PDB entry 8S0A | electron microscopy, 3.20 A resolution | chains 3 and 7 of the 8 polymer chains in the assembly

[Chain 3]
Molecule: DNA replication licensing factor MCM3
Organism: Homo sapiens
Notes: EC 3.6.4.12
UniProt: P25205 (MCM3_HUMAN); residue numbers follow UniProt; this construct covers 1-808
Amino-acid sequence (810 residues; numbered -1 to 808; the number before each row is that of its first residue; numbers below 1 keep their minus sign (Gly-1 is residue -1)):
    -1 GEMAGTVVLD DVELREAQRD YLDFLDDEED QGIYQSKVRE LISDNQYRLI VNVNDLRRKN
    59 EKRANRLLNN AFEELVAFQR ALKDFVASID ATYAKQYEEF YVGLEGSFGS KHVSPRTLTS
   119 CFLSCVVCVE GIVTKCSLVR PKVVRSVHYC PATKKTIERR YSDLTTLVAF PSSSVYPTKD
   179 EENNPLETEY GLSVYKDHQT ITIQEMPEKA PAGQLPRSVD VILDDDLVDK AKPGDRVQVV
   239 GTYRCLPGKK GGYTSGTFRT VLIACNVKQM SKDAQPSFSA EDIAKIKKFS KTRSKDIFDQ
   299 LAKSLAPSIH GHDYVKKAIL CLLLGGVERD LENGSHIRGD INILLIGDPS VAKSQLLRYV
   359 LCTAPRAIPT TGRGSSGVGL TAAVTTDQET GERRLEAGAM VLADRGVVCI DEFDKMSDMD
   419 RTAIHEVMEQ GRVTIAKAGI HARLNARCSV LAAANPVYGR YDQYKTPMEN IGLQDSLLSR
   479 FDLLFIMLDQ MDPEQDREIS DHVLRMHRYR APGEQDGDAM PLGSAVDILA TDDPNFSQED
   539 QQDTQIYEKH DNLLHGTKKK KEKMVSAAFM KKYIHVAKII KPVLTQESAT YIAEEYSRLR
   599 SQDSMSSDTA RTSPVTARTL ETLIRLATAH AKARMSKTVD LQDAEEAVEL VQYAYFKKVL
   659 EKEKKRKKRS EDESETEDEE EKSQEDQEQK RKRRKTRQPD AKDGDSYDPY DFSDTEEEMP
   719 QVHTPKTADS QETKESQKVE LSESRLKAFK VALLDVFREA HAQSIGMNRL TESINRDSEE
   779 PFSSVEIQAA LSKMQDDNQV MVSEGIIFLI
Unresolved in the structure: -1 to 9, 161-172, 270-275, 519-541, 660-808
Differences from the reference sequence: expression tag (-1 to 0)
Ion coordination: Mg2+: Ser352 (together with ADP)
Ligand contacts:
  - ADP (adenosine-5'-diphosphate), molecule 1: Ser306, Ile307, His308, Asp346, Pro347, Ser348, Val349, Ala350, Lys351, Ser352, Gln353, His500, Val501
  - ADP, molecule 2: Glu427, Arg478, Ala615, Arg616, Glu619
Swiss-Prot annotation at these positions:
  - motif: Ser477 to Asp480 (Arginine finger)
  - binding site (ADP): Gln353, Leu393, Glu394, Ala395, Ala397
  - binding site (ATP): Ala523, Arg664
  - modified residue: Ala2 (N-acetylalanine), Ser160 (Phosphoserine), Ser275 (Phosphoserine), Lys293 (N6-acetyllysine), Ser535 (Phosphoserine), Lys547 (N6-acetyllysine), Ser611 (Phosphoserine), Ser668 (Phosphoserine), Ser672 (Phosphoserine), Thr674 (Phosphothreonine), Ser681 (Phosphoserine), Tyr708 (Phosphotyrosine), Ser711 (Phosphoserine), Thr713 (Phosphothreonine), Thr722 (Phosphothreonine), Thr725 (Phosphothreonine), Ser728 (Phosphoserine), Ser734 (Phosphoserine)
  - mutagenesis: Ser535 (S535A: 50% reduction in phosphorylation by ATM or ATR)

[Chain 7]
Molecule: DNA replication licensing factor MCM7
Organism: Homo sapiens
Notes: EC 3.6.4.12
UniProt: P33993 (MCM7_HUMAN); numbering as in UniProt (aligned over 1-719)
Amino-acid sequence (719 residues; each row starts with the number of its first residue):
     1 MALKDYALEK EKVKKFLQEF YQDDELGKKQ FKYGNQLVRL AHREQVALYV DLDDVAEDDP
    61 ELVDSICENA RRYAKLFADA VQELLPQYKE REVVNKDVLD VYIEHRLMME QRSRDPGMVR
   121 SPQNQYPAEL MRRFELYFQG PSSNKPRVIR EVRADSVGKL VTVRGIVTRV SEVKPKMVVA
   181 TYTCDQCGAE TYQPIQSPTF MPLIMCPSQE CQTNRSGGRL YLQTRGSRFI KFQEMKMQEH
   241 SDQVPVGNIP RSITVLVEGE NTRIAQPGDH VSVTGIFLPI LRTGFRQVVQ GLLSETYLEA
   301 HRIVKMNKSE DDESGAGELT REELRQIAEE DFYEKLAASI APEIYGHEDV KKALLLLLVG
   361 GVDQSPRGMK IRGNINICLM GDPGVAKSQL LSYIDRLAPR SQYTTGRGSS GVGLTAAVLR
   421 DSVSGELTLE GGALVLADQG VCCIDEFDKM AEADRTAIHE VMEQQTISIA KAGILTTLNA
   481 RCSILAAANP AYGRYNPRRS LEQNIQLPAA LLSRFDLLWL IQDRPDRDND LRLAQHITYV
   541 HQHSRQPPSQ FEPLDMKLMR RYIAMCREKQ PMVPESLADY ITAAYVEMRR EAWASKDATY
   601 TSARTLLAIL RLSTALARLR MVDVVEKEDV NEAIRLMEMS KDSLLGDKGQ TARTQRPADV
   661 IFATVRELVS GGRSVRFSEA EQRCVSRGFT PAQFQAALDE YEELNVWQVN ASRTRITFV
Unresolved in the structure: 1-2, 24-28, 110-124, 282-291, 307-335, 363-371, 491-506, 645-719
Ion coordination: Zn2+: Cys184, Cys187, Cys206, Cys211; Mg2+: Ser388 (together with ADP)
Ligand contacts: ADP (adenosine-5'-diphosphate): Glu343, Ile344, Tyr345, His347, Asp382, Pro383, Gly384, Val385, Ala386, Lys387, Ser388, Gln389, Leu533, Ile537
Swiss-Prot annotation at these positions:
  - motif: Ser513 to Asp516 (Arginine finger)
  - binding site (ATP): Tyr345, Gly384, Ala386, Lys387, Ser388, Asn489, Arg514, Arg604
  - modified residue: Ala2 (N-acetylalanine), Ser121 (Phosphoserine), Ser314 (Phosphoserine), Ser365 (Phosphoserine), Ser500 (Phosphoserine), Ser678 (Phosphoserine)
  - cross-link (Glycyl lysine isopeptide (Lys-Gly)): Lys15 (interchain with G-Cter in SUMO2), Lys28 (interchain with G-Cter in SUMO2)

[Chain 3 / chain 7 interface]
Pairs across the interface (72):
  Arg138(3) - Leu293(7)
  Arg138(3) - Ser294(7)
  Arg138(3) - Glu295(7)
  Pro139(3) - Leu292(7)
  Pro139(3) - Leu293(7)
  Pro139(3) - Ser294(7)  hydrogen bond (backbone-backbone)
  Pro139(3) - Thr296(7)
  Lys140(3) - Leu292(7)
  Val141(3) - Leu292(7)
  Tyr147(3) - Tyr6(7)
  Tyr147(3) - Arg72(7)
  Thr154(3) - Leu3(7)
  Tyr159(3) - Leu292(7)  hydrophobic
  Glu185(3) - Arg72(7)  salt bridge
  Glu185(3) - Lys75(7)  salt bridge
  Glu187(3) - Arg72(7)  salt bridge
  Gly189(3) - Glu68(7)
  Tyr193(3) - Ala154(7)
  Tyr193(3) - Val157(7)  hydrophobic
  Lys194(3) - Ala154(7)
  Asp195(3) - Arg153(7)
  Asp195(3) - Ala154(7)
  His196(3) - Leu293(7)
  Asp227(3) - Arg153(7)  salt bridge
  Asp227(3) - Arg251(7)  salt bridge
  Arg327(3) - His541(7)
  Leu329(3) - Glu343(7)
  Leu329(3) - Ser544(7)
  Asn331(3) - Arg396(7)  hydrogen bond (backbone-side chain)
  Asn331(3) - Met556(7)
  Ser333(3) - Glu343(7)  hydrogen bond
  Ile335(3) - His541(7)
  Glu390(3) - Lys236(7)  salt bridge
  Leu393(3) - Ile249(7)
  Ala395(3) - Ile249(7)
  Asp402(3) - Val246(7)
  Asp402(3) - Gly247(7)  hydrogen bond (side chain-backbone)
  Met417(3) - Arg407(7)
  Glu424(3) - Thr405(7)
  Arg430(3) - Tyr403(7)
  Thr432(3) - Thr405(7)  hydrogen bond
  Thr432(3) - Gly408(7)
  Ile433(3) - Gly408(7)
  Ala434(3) - Gly408(7)  hydrogen bond (backbone-backbone)
  Ala434(3) - Ser409(7)
  Ala434(3) - Gly413(7)
  Ala436(3) - Val412(7)
  Ala436(3) - Ala417(7)  hydrophobic
  Ala436(3) - Leu419(7)
  Ala436(3) - Glu430(7)
  Ile438(3) - Gln238(7)
  His439(3) - Gln238(7)
  Arg441(3) - Ser241(7)
  Arg441(3) - Asp395(7)  salt bridge
  Leu442(3) - Pro250(7)
  Asn443(3) - Ser241(7)  hydrogen bond (side chain-backbone)
  Arg478(3) - Glu446(7)  salt bridge
  Leu582(3) - Gln542(7)  hydrogen bond (backbone-side chain)
  Thr583(3) - Gln542(7)
  Gln584(3) - Gln542(7)
  Ala591(3) - Ala534(7)  hydrophobic
  Tyr594(3) - Ala534(7)  hydrophobic
  Ser595(3) - Arg527(7)
  Ser595(3) - Leu531(7)
  Arg598(3) - Asp523(7)  salt bridge
  Arg598(3) - Pro525(7)
  Arg598(3) - Asp530(7)  salt bridge
  Ser599(3) - Arg527(7)  hydrogen bond
  Ala615(3) - Gly384(7)
  Arg616(3) - Gly384(7)
  Leu618(3) - Ala534(7)  hydrophobic
  Leu618(3) - Ile537(7)  hydrophobic
Interface residues without a listed pair, chain 3 (69 interface residues in all): Val137, Lys152, Tyr188, Lys230, Gly332, His334, Arg391, Glu394, Val399, Leu400, Thr420, Gln428, Lys435, Gly437, Ser474, Ala587, Glu592, Met603, Thr614, Glu619, Ile622
Interface residues without a listed pair, chain 7 (65 interface residues in all): Asp5, Asn69, Gly158, Lys159, Val167, Thr168, Val244, Asn248, Gly268, Leu278, Pro279, Pro383, Gln389, Tyr393, Gly431, Lys449, Thr538, Val540

[In short]
The interface between chain 3 and chain 7 involves 69 residues on one side and 65 on the other; the contacts
include 9 hydrogen bonds and 10 salt bridges. Polar pairs include Glu185(3)-Arg72(7), Glu185(3)-Lys75(7) and
Glu187(3)-Arg72(7).
Chain 3 is DNA replication licensing factor MCM3 and chain 7 is DNA replication licensing factor MCM7, both
from Homo sapiens; the structure, H. sapiens MCM2-7 hexamer bound to double stranded DNA, was determined by
electron microscopy, deposited together with 8S09, 8S0B, 8S0C, 8S0D, 8S0E and 8S0F.
